PDB entry 8AVI | X-ray diffraction, 2.00 A resolution | chains A and B

# Chain A (and B)
Name: Heme-degrading monooxygenase
Organism: Bacillus cereus ATCC 14579
Notes: EC 1.14.99.48; chain B of this document is another copy of the same molecule, construct and numbering; everything in this record applies to it too
Reference sequence: Q812Q3 (HDOX_BACCR); residue numbers follow UniProt; this construct covers 1-107
Chain sequence (107 residues; each row starts with the number of its first residue):
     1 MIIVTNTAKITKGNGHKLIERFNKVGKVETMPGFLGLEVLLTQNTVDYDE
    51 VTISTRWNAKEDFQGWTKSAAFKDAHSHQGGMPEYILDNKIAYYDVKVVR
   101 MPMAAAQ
Not modelled in the structure: 107
Small-molecule neighbours:
  - 1,4-butanediol (BU1): Gly-36, Leu-37, Glu-38, Ser-54, Thr-55, Arg-56
  - heme (HEM): Val-4, Asn-6, Arg-21, Phe-22, Gly-26, Lys-27, Val-28, Glu-29, Leu-37, Thr-55, Phe-63, Trp-66, Ala-75, His-76, Gln-79, Met-82, Asn-89, Ile-91
  - s-1,2-propanediol (PGO): Met-1, Val-96, Lys-97, Val-99
Swiss-Prot annotation at these positions:
  - binding site (Fe cation): Asn-6
  - binding site (heme): His-76
  - site: Trp-66 (Transition state stabilizer)
Reported in the primary citation:
  - catalytic residues: Asn-6, Trp-66, His-76 (citing earlier work)

# Interface between chain A and chain B
Contacting residue pairs (76):
  Ile-3(A) / Glu-38(B)
  Ile-3(A) / Leu-40(B)  hydrophobic
  Ile-19(A) / Lys-97(B)
  Phe-22(A) / Val-98(B)
  Phe-22(A) / Arg-100(B)  hydrogen bond (backbone-side chain)
  Asn-23(A) / Val-98(B)
  Lys-24(A) / Arg-100(B)  hydrogen bond (backbone-side chain)
  Val-25(A) / Met-103(B)  hydrophobic
  Gly-26(A) / Arg-100(B)
  Val-28(A) / Arg-100(B)
  Glu-29(A) / Arg-100(B)  salt bridge
  Glu-29(A) / Met-101(B)
  Glu-29(A) / Pro-102(B)
  Glu-29(A) / Met-103(B)  hydrogen bond (backbone-backbone)
  Thr-30(A) / Met-103(B)
  Thr-30(A) / Ala-105(B)
  Phe-34(A) / Arg-100(B)
  Phe-34(A) / Met-101(B)
  Phe-34(A) / Pro-102(B)
  Leu-35(A) / Pro-102(B)
  Gly-36(A) / Arg-100(B)
  Leu-37(A) / Val-99(B)
  Leu-37(A) / Arg-100(B)  hydrogen bond (backbone-backbone)
  Glu-38(A) / Ile-3(B)
  Glu-38(A) / Arg-56(B)  salt bridge
  Glu-38(A) / Val-98(B)
  Val-39(A) / Asp-95(B)
  Val-39(A) / Val-96(B)
  Val-39(A) / Lys-97(B)  hydrogen bond (backbone-backbone)
  Val-39(A) / Val-98(B)  hydrogen bond (backbone-backbone)
  Leu-40(A) / Tyr-94(B)  hydrophobic
  Leu-40(A) / Asp-95(B)
  Leu-40(A) / Val-96(B)  hydrophobic
  Leu-41(A) / Tyr-94(B)
  Leu-41(A) / Asp-95(B)  hydrogen bond (backbone-backbone)
  Thr-42(A) / Tyr-93(B)
  Thr-42(A) / Tyr-94(B)
  Gln-43(A) / Lys-60(B)  hydrogen bond
  Gln-43(A) / Tyr-93(B)  hydrogen bond (backbone-backbone)
  Gln-43(A) / Asp-95(B)  hydrogen bond
  Arg-56(A) / Glu-38(B)  salt bridge
  Lys-60(A) / Gln-43(B)  hydrogen bond
  Tyr-93(A) / Thr-42(B)
  Tyr-93(A) / Gln-43(B)  hydrogen bond (backbone-backbone)
  Tyr-94(A) / Leu-40(B)  hydrophobic
  Tyr-94(A) / Leu-41(B)
  Tyr-94(A) / Thr-42(B)
  Asp-95(A) / Val-39(B)
  Asp-95(A) / Leu-40(B)
  Asp-95(A) / Leu-41(B)  hydrogen bond (backbone-backbone)
  Asp-95(A) / Gln-43(B)  hydrogen bond
  Val-96(A) / Val-39(B)
  Val-96(A) / Leu-40(B)  hydrophobic
  Lys-97(A) / Ile-19(B)
  Lys-97(A) / Val-39(B)  hydrogen bond (backbone-backbone)
  Lys-97(A) / Leu-41(B)
  Val-98(A) / Phe-22(B)
  Val-98(A) / Asn-23(B)
  Val-98(A) / Glu-38(B)
  Val-98(A) / Val-39(B)  hydrogen bond (backbone-backbone)
  Val-99(A) / Leu-37(B)
  Arg-100(A) / Phe-22(B)  hydrogen bond (side chain-backbone)
  Arg-100(A) / Lys-24(B)  hydrogen bond (side chain-backbone)
  Arg-100(A) / Gly-26(B)
  Arg-100(A) / Val-28(B)
  Arg-100(A) / Glu-29(B)  salt bridge
  Arg-100(A) / Phe-34(B)
  Arg-100(A) / Gly-36(B)
  Arg-100(A) / Leu-37(B)  hydrogen bond (backbone-backbone)
  Met-101(A) / Glu-29(B)
  Met-101(A) / Phe-34(B)
  Pro-102(A) / Glu-29(B)
  Pro-102(A) / Phe-34(B)
  Pro-102(A) / Leu-35(B)
  Met-103(A) / Glu-29(B)  hydrogen bond (backbone-backbone)
  Met-103(A) / Thr-30(B)
Other interface residues (no listed pair), chain A (37 interface residues in all): Ile-2, Asn-44, Glu-50, Thr-52
Other interface residues (no listed pair), chain B (39 interface residues in all): Ile-2, Val-25, Lys-27, Glu-50, Thr-52, Ala-104

# In short
Chain A and chain B form an interface of 37 and 39 residues respectively, with 20 hydrogen bonds and 4 salt
bridges. Polar pairs include Glu-29(A)/Arg-100(B), Glu-38(A)/Arg-56(B) and Phe-22(A)/Arg-100(B). Ligands of
chain A: heme, s-1,2-propanediol and 1,4-butanediol. The paper reports catalytic residues Asn-6(A), Trp-66(A)
and His-76(A).
Both chains are Heme-degrading monooxygenase (Bacillus cereus ATCC 14579). Entry 8AVI (Crystal structure of
IsdG from Bacillus cereus in complex with heme) was determined by X-ray diffraction together with 8AVH, 8C16
and 8C3M from the same study.
